PDB entry 6HDN | X-ray diffraction, 1.90 A resolution | chain A

# Chain A
Protein: ATPase family AAA domain-containing protein 2
From: Homo sapiens
Notes: EC 3.6.1.3
UniProt: Q6PL18 (ATAD2_HUMAN); numbering as in UniProt (aligned over 981-1108)
Amino-acid sequence (130 residues; numbered 979 to 1108; the number before each row is that of its first residue):
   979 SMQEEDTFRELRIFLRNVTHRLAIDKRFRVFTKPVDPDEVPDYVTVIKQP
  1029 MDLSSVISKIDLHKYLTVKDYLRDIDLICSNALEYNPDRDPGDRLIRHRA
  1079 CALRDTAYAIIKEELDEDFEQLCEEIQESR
Differences from the reference sequence: expression tag (979-980)
Residues lining bound ligands: 3-methyl-8- (FZB; 3-methyl-8-((8-methyl-8-azabicyclooctan-3-yl)amino)-1,7-naphthyridin-2(1H)-one): Val1008, Val1013, Glu1017, Val1018, Tyr1021, Ala1060, Tyr1063, Asn1064, Asp1068, Asp1071, Ile1074

# In short
Bound to chain A: 3-methyl-8-.
Chain A is ATPase family AAA domain-containing protein 2 (Homo sapiens); the structure, Crystal structure of
human ATAD2 bromodomain in complex with
3-methyl-8-((8-methyl-8-azabicyclooctan-3-yl)amino)-1,7-naphthyridin-2(1H)-one, was determined by X-ray
diffraction together with 6HDO and 6HDQ from the same study.
